PDB entry 6V93 | electron microscopy, 3.10 A resolution | chains E and F of the 7 polymer chains in the assembly

[Chain E]
Protein: DNA polymerase zeta processivity subunit
Organism: Saccharomyces cerevisiae (strain ATCC 204508 / S288c)
UniProt: P38927 (REV7_YEAST); residue numbers follow UniProt; this construct covers 1-245
Amino-acid sequence (245 residues; row label = number of the first residue in the row):
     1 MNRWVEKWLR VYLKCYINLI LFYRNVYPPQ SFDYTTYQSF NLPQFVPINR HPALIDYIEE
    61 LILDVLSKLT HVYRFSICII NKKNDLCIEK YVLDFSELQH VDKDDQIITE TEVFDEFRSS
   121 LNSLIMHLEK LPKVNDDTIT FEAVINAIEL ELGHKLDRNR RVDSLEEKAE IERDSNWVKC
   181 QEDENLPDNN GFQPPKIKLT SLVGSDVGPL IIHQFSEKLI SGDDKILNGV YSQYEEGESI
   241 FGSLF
Unresolved in the structure: 103-107, 183-194, 220-245

[Chain F]
Protein: DNA polymerase delta small subunit
Organism: Saccharomyces cerevisiae (strain ATCC 204508 / S288c)
Notes: EC 2.7.7.7
UniProt: P46957 (DPOD2_YEAST); residue numbers follow UniProt; this construct covers 1-487
Amino-acid sequence (494 residues; each row starts with the number of its first residue; numbers below 1 keep their minus sign (Gly-6 is residue -6)):
    -6 GPGGDLHMDA LLTKFNEDRS LQDENLSQPR TRVRIVDDNL YNKSNPFQLC YKKRDYGSQY
    54 YHIYQYRLKT FRERVLKECD KRWDAGFTLN GQLVLKKDKV LDIQGNQPCW CVGSIYCEMK
   114 YKPNVLDEVI NDTYGAPDLT KSYTDKEGGS DEIMLEDESG RVLLVGDFIR STPFITGVVV
   174 GILGMEAEAG TFQVLDICYP TPLPQNPFPA PIATCPTRGK IALVSGLNLN NTSPDRLLRL
   234 EILREFLMGR INNKIDDISL IGRLLICGNS VDFDIKSVNK DELMISLTEF SKFLHNILPS
   294 ISVDIMPGTN DPSDKSLPQQ PFHKSLFDKS LESYFNGSNK EILNLVTNPY EFSYNGVDVL
   354 AVSGKNINDI CKYVIPSNDN GESENKVEEG ESNDFKDDIE HRLDLMECTM KWQNIAPTAP
   414 DTLWCYPYTD KDPFVLDKWP HVYIVANQPY FGTRVVEIGG KNIKIISVPE FSSTGMIILL
   474 DLETLEAETV KIDI
Unresolved in the structure: -6 to -2, 48-50, 140-142, 204-209, 374-388, 487
Sequence notes: expression tag (-6 to 0)
UniProt features mapped onto this chain:
  - modified residue: Met1 (N-acetylmethionine), Ser20 (Phosphoserine)

[Interface between chain E and chain F]
Contacting residue pairs (10):
  Tyr34(E) with Thr225(F)
  Thr35(E) with Asn224(F), hydrogen bond (side chain-backbone)
  Thr36(E) with Asn224(F), hydrogen bond (backbone-backbone)
  Tyr37(E) with Asn224(F); Asn272(F), hydrogen bond; Asp274(F); Glu275(F)
  Asn41(E) with Ile278(F)
  Phe45(E) with Asn224(F); Pro227(F), hydrophobic
Interface residues without a listed pair, chain F (9 interface residues in all): Ser226, Leu230

[Summary]
The interface between chain E and chain F involves 6 residues on one side and 9 on the other; the contacts
include 3 hydrogen bonds. Polar pairs include Thr35(E)-Asn224(F), Tyr37(E)-Asn272(F) and Thr36(E)-Asn224(F).
Chain E is DNA polymerase zeta processivity subunit and chain F is DNA polymerase delta small subunit, both
from Saccharomyces cerevisiae (strain ATCC 204508 / S288c); the structure, Structure of DNA Polymerase
Zeta/DNA/dNTP Ternary Complex, was determined by electron microscopy, deposited together with 6V8P.
